PDB entry 6PEW | electron microscopy, 3.20 A resolution | chains G and C of the 12 polymer chains in the assembly

# Chain G (and C)
Molecule: Glutamine synthetase
Source organism: Plasmodium falciparum (isolate NF54)
Notes: chain C of this document is another copy of the same molecule, construct and numbering; everything in this record applies to it too
UniProt: A0A2I0BT46 (A0A2I0BT46_PLAFO); numbering as in UniProt (aligned over 1-543)
Sequence (543 residues; numbered 1 to 543; the number before each row is that of its first residue):
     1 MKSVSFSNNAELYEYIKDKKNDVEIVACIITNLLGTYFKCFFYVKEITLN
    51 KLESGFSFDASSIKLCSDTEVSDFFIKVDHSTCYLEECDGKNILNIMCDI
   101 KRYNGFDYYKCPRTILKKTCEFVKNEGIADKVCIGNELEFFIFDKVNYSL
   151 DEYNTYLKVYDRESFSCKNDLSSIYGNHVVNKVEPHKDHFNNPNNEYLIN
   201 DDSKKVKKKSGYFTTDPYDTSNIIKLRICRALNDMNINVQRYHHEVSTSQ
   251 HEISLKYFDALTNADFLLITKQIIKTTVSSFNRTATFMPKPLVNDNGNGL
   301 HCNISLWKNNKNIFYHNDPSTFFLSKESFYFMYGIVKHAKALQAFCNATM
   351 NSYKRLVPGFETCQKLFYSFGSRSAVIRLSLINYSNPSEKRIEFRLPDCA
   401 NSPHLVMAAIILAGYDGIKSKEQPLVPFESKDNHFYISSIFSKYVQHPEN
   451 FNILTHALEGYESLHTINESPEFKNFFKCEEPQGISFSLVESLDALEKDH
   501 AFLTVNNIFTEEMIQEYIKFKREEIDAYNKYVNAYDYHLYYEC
Not modelled in the structure: 176-195, 542-543

# Interface between chain G and chain C
Residue-residue contacts (110; chain G residue first):
  Val146(G) - Tyr537(C)  hydrophobic
  Tyr148(G) - Tyr537(C)
  Tyr148(G) - His538(C)
  Leu150(G) - Tyr535(C)  hydrophobic
  Leu150(G) - His538(C)
  Glu152(G) - Lys208(C)  salt bridge
  Glu152(G) - Leu292(C)
  Glu152(G) - Asn294(C)  hydrogen bond
  Tyr153(G) - Leu157(C)
  Tyr153(G) - Lys158(C)
  Tyr153(G) - Val159(C)  hydrogen bond (backbone-backbone)
  Tyr153(G) - Ser164(C)  hydrogen bond
  Tyr153(G) - Ser166(C)
  Tyr153(G) - Cys167(C)  hydrophobic
  Tyr153(G) - Asn169(C)
  Tyr153(G) - Thr248(C)
  Tyr153(G) - Leu292(C)
  Tyr153(G) - Asp295(C)
  Asn154(G) - Leu157(C)
  Asn154(G) - Lys158(C)
  Asn154(G) - Asn169(C)  hydrogen bond
  Thr155(G) - Tyr156(C)
  Thr155(G) - Leu157(C)  hydrogen bond (backbone-backbone)
  Tyr156(G) - Thr155(C)
  Tyr156(G) - Tyr156(C)  hydrophobic
  Tyr156(G) - Ala534(C)
  Leu157(G) - Tyr153(C)
  Leu157(G) - Asn154(C)
  Leu157(G) - Thr155(C)  hydrogen bond (backbone-backbone)
  Leu157(G) - Asn533(C)
  Leu157(G) - Tyr537(C)  hydrophobic
  Lys158(G) - Tyr153(C)
  Lys158(G) - Asn154(C)
  Val159(G) - Tyr153(C)  hydrogen bond (backbone-backbone)
  Val159(G) - Tyr537(C)
  Ser164(G) - Tyr153(C)  hydrogen bond
  Ser166(G) - Tyr153(C)
  Cys167(G) - Tyr153(C)  hydrophobic
  Asn169(G) - Tyr153(C)
  Asn169(G) - Asn154(C)  hydrogen bond
  Lys208(G) - Glu152(C)  salt bridge
  Thr248(G) - Tyr153(C)
  Thr284(G) - Tyr541(C)  hydrogen bond
  Thr286(G) - Tyr541(C)
  Met288(G) - Tyr537(C)  hydrophobic
  Met288(G) - Tyr540(C)
  Met288(G) - Tyr541(C)  hydrophobic
  Lys290(G) - Val532(C)
  Pro291(G) - Tyr537(C)
  Leu292(G) - Glu152(C)
  Leu292(G) - Tyr153(C)
  Leu292(G) - Tyr537(C)
  Val293(G) - Lys530(C)
  Val293(G) - Val532(C)
  Asn294(G) - Glu152(C)  hydrogen bond
  Asp295(G) - Tyr153(C)
  Thr349(G) - Tyr540(C)
  Met350(G) - Tyr540(C)  hydrogen bond (backbone-side chain)
  Asn351(G) - Asp536(C)  hydrogen bond (side chain-backbone)
  Asn351(G) - Tyr540(C)
  Lys354(G) - Asn529(C)
  Lys354(G) - Tyr531(C)  hydrogen bond (side chain-backbone)
  Lys354(G) - Val532(C)
  Lys354(G) - Asn533(C)
  Lys354(G) - Asp536(C)  salt bridge
  Val357(G) - Lys530(C)
  Glu524(G) - Tyr540(C)  hydrogen bond
  Ala527(G) - Tyr535(C)
  Tyr528(G) - Tyr535(C)  hydrophobic
  Tyr528(G) - Asp536(C)  hydrogen bond
  Asn529(G) - Lys354(C)
  Lys530(G) - Val293(C)
  Lys530(G) - Val357(C)
  Tyr531(G) - Lys354(C)  hydrogen bond (backbone-side chain)
  Tyr531(G) - Asn533(C)
  Tyr531(G) - Ala534(C)
  Tyr531(G) - Tyr535(C)  hydrophobic
  Val532(G) - Lys290(C)
  Val532(G) - Val293(C)
  Val532(G) - Lys354(C)
  Asn533(G) - Leu157(C)
  Asn533(G) - Lys354(C)
  Asn533(G) - Tyr531(C)
  Asn533(G) - Asn533(C)
  Ala534(G) - Tyr156(C)
  Ala534(G) - Tyr531(C)
  Tyr535(G) - Leu150(C)  hydrophobic
  Tyr535(G) - Ala527(C)
  Tyr535(G) - Tyr528(C)  hydrophobic
  Tyr535(G) - Tyr531(C)  hydrophobic
  Asp536(G) - Asn351(C)  hydrogen bond (backbone-side chain)
  Asp536(G) - Lys354(C)  salt bridge
  Asp536(G) - Tyr528(C)  hydrogen bond
  Tyr537(G) - Val146(C)  hydrophobic
  Tyr537(G) - Tyr148(C)
  Tyr537(G) - Leu157(C)  hydrophobic
  Tyr537(G) - Val159(C)
  Tyr537(G) - Met288(C)  hydrophobic
  Tyr537(G) - Pro291(C)
  Tyr537(G) - Leu292(C)
  His538(G) - Tyr148(C)
  His538(G) - Leu150(C)
  Tyr540(G) - Met288(C)
  Tyr540(G) - Thr349(C)
  Tyr540(G) - Met350(C)  hydrogen bond (side chain-backbone)
  Tyr540(G) - Asn351(C)
  Tyr540(G) - Glu524(C)  hydrogen bond
  Tyr541(G) - Thr284(C)  hydrogen bond
  Tyr541(G) - Thr286(C)
  Tyr541(G) - Met288(C)  hydrophobic
Other interface residues (no listed pair), chain G (51 interface residues in all): Ser149, Asp151, Asp161, Lys275, Leu539
Other interface residues (no listed pair), chain C (51 interface residues in all): Ser149, Asp151, Asp161, Lys275, Leu539

# In short
Chain G and chain C each contribute 51 residues to their interface, with 22 hydrogen bonds and 4 salt bridges.
Polar pairs include Glu152(G)-Lys208(C), Lys354(G)-Asp536(C) and Glu152(G)-Asn294(C).
Both chains are Glutamine synthetase (Plasmodium falciparum (isolate NF54)). Entry 6PEW (CryoEM Plasmodium
falciparum glutamine synthetase) was determined by electron microscopy, deposited together with 6PEV.
